1CA7 - chains A and C of the 3 polymer chains in the assembly; structure by X-ray diffraction, 2.50 A resolution.

[Chain A (and C)]
Protein: Protein (macrophage migration inhibitory factor)
From: Homo sapiens
Notes: chain C of this document is another copy of the same molecule, construct and numbering; everything in this record applies to it too
UniProt: P14174 (MIF_HUMAN); residues 1-114 here correspond to UniProt positions 2-115 (UniProt number = residue number + 1)
Sequence (114 residues; each row starts with the number of its first residue):
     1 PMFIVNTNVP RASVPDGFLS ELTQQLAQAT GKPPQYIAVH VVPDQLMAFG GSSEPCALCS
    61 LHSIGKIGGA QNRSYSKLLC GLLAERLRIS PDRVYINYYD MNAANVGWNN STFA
Curated features (UniProtKB/Swiss-Prot):
  - active site: Pro1 (Proton acceptor)
  - binding site (substrate): Lys32, Ile64, Asn97
  - modified residue: Lys77 (N6-acetyllysine)

[Chain A / chain C interface]
Residue-residue contacts - 59 pairs, chain A then chain C:
  Met2(A) - Leu58(C)  hydrophobic
  Met2(A) - Tyr95(C)  hydrophobic
  Met2(A) - Asn97(C)
  Arg11(A) - Leu46(C)
  Leu19(A) - Leu46(C)
  Leu19(A) - Met47(C)
  Leu19(A) - Ala48(C)
  Thr23(A) - Gly51(C)
  Pro34(A) - Gly50(C)
  Gln35(A) - Gly50(C)
  Tyr36(A) - Tyr95(C)  hydrogen bond (backbone-side chain)
  Ile37(A) - Phe49(C)
  Ile37(A) - Gly50(C)  hydrogen bond (backbone-backbone)
  Ala38(A) - Ala48(C)
  Ala38(A) - Leu58(C)  hydrophobic
  Ala38(A) - Tyr95(C)  hydrophobic
  Val39(A) - Met47(C)
  Val39(A) - Ala48(C)  hydrogen bond (backbone-backbone)
  His40(A) - Asn6(C)
  His40(A) - Gln45(C)  hydrogen bond
  His40(A) - Leu46(C)
  His40(A) - Met47(C)
  His40(A) - Leu58(C)
  Val41(A) - Leu46(C)  hydrogen bond (backbone-backbone)
  Val42(A) - Gln45(C)
  His62(A) - Asn97(C)
  His62(A) - Tyr99(C)  hydrogen bond
  Met101(A) - Asn97(C)
  Met101(A) - Tyr98(C)
  Ala104(A) - Asn72(C)  hydrogen bond (backbone-side chain)
  Asn105(A) - Ile67(C)
  Asn105(A) - Asn72(C)  hydrogen bond
  Asn105(A) - Ile96(C)
  Asn105(A) - Asn97(C)
  Asn105(A) - Tyr98(C)  hydrogen bond (backbone-backbone)
  Val106(A) - Ile96(C)
  Val106(A) - Asn97(C)
  Gly107(A) - Ser76(C)
  Gly107(A) - Val94(C)
  Gly107(A) - Tyr95(C)
  Gly107(A) - Ile96(C)  hydrogen bond (backbone-backbone)
  Gly107(A) - Tyr98(C)
  Trp108(A) - Phe49(C)
  Trp108(A) - Asp92(C)  hydrogen bond (side chain-backbone)
  Trp108(A) - Val94(C)
  Trp108(A) - Tyr95(C)
  Asn109(A) - Pro91(C)  hydrogen bond (backbone-backbone)
  Asn109(A) - Asp92(C)
  Asn110(A) - Arg73(C)
  Asn110(A) - Ser76(C)
  Asn110(A) - Lys77(C)  hydrogen bond (backbone-side chain)
  Asn110(A) - Cys80(C)
  Asn110(A) - Pro91(C)
  Ser111(A) - Arg73(C)
  Ser111(A) - Ser76(C)  hydrogen bond (backbone-side chain)
  Thr112(A) - Asn72(C)
  Thr112(A) - Arg73(C)
  Phe113(A) - Tyr95(C)  hydrophobic
  Ala114(A) - Arg73(C)
Interface residues without a listed pair, chain A (27 interface residues in all): Pro1
Interface residues without a listed pair, chain C (26 interface residues in all): Gly69, Gly81, Arg93

[Overview]
The interface between chain A and chain C involves 27 residues on one side and 26 on the other; the contacts
include 14 hydrogen bonds. Polar contacts include Tyr36(A)-Tyr95(C), His40(A)-Gln45(C) and His62(A)-Tyr99(C).
UniProt lists active-site residue Pro1(A) and 3 substrate-binding residues on chain A.
Chain A and chain C are both Protein (macrophage migration inhibitory factor) (Homo sapiens); the structure,
Macrophage migration inhibitory factor (mif) with hydroxphenylpyruvate, was determined by X-ray diffraction
(same publication as 1CGQ and 1P1G).
